Entry 4PKE (X-ray diffraction, 2.50 A resolution); this record covers chain A.

== Chain A ==
Protein: Protein C10C5.1, isoform i
Organism: Caenorhabditis elegans
UniProt: O01260 (O01260_CAEEL); residues 2-283 here correspond to UniProt positions 1327-1608 (UniProt number = residue number + 1325)
Amino-acid sequence (291 residues; row label = number of the first residue in the row):
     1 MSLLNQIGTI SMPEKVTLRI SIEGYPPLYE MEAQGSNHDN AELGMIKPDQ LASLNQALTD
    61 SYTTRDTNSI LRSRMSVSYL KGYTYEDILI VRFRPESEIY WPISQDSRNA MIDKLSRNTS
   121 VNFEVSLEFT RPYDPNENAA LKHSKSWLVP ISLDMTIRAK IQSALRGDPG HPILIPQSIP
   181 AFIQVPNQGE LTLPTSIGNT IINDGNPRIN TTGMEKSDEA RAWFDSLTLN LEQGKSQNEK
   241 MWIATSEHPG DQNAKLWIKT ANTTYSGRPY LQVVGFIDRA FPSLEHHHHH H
Unresolved in the structure: 1-13, 35-38, 60-80, 130-141, 203-219, 279-291
Differences from the reference sequence: initiating methionine (1); expression tag (284-291)
Metal / ion sites: platinum (II) ion site 1 near Leu43 (its only coordinating residue here); platinum (II) ion site 2: Met155, Lys160, His171; platinum (II) ion site 3 near Glu232 (its only coordinating residue here)
From the paper describing this entry:
  - contacts within the chain: Glu30-Met31, Met31-Arg94, Met31-Glu32, Met31-Glu98

== Summary ==
The platinum (II) ion site 2 is built by Met155, Lys160 and His171. From the paper: contacts within the chain
involving Glu30, Met31 and Arg94 among others.
Chain A is Protein C10C5.1, isoform i (Caenorhabditis elegans); the structure, The structure of a conserved
Piezo channel domain reveals a novel beta sandwich fold, was determined by X-ray diffraction (same publication
as 4PKX).
